8BDF - chains C and E of the 6 polymer chains in the assembly; structure by X-ray diffraction, 1.95 A resolution.

== Chain C ==
Protein: Tubulin alpha-1B chain
From: Bos taurus
UniProt: P81947 (TBA1B_BOVIN); residues 1-451 here = UniProt positions 1-451
Amino-acid sequence (451 residues; numbered 1 to 451; the number before each row is that of its first residue):
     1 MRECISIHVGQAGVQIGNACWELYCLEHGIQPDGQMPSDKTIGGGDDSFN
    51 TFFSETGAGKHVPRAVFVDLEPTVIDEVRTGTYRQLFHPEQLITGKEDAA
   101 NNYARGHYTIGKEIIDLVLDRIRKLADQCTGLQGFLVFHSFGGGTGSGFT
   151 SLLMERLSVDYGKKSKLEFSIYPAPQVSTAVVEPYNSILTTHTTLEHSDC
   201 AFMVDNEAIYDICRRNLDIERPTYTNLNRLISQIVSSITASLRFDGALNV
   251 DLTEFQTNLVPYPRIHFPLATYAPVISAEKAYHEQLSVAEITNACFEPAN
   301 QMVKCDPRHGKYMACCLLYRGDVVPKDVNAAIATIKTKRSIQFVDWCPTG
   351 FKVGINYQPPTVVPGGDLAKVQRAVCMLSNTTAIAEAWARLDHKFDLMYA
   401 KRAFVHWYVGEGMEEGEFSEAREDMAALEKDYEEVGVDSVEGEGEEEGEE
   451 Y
Disordered / not traced: 441-451
Small-molecule neighbours: GTP (guanosine-5'-triphosphate): G10, Q11, A12, Q15, I16, D69, D98, A99, A100, N101, S140, G142, G143, G144, T145, G146, I171, P173, V177, S178, T179, E183, N206, Y224, L227, N228, I231

== Chain E ==
Protein: Stathmin-4
From: Rattus norvegicus
UniProt: P63043 (STMN4_RAT); residues 5-145 here correspond to UniProt positions 49-189 (UniProt number = residue number + 44)
Amino-acid sequence (143 residues; each row starts with the number of its first residue):
     3 MADMEVIELNKCTSGQSFEVILKPPSFDGVPEFNASLPRRRDPSLEEIQK
    53 KLEAAEERRKYQEAELLKHLAEKREHEREVIQKAIEENNNFIKMAKEKLA
   103 QKMESNKENREAHLAAMLERLQEKDKHAEEVRKNKELKEEASR
Disordered / not traced: 3-5, 29-43, 142-145
Differences from the reference sequence: initiating methionine (3); expression tag (4)
Curated features (UniProtKB/Swiss-Prot):
  - modified residue: S46 (Phosphoserine)

== How chain C and chain E interact ==
Contacting residue pairs (31):
  H107(C) - K104(E)
  H107(C) - M105(E)
  Y108(C) - K104(E)
  Y108(C) - M105(E)  hydrophobic
  Y108(C) - N108(E)
  T109(C) - R112(E)
  K112(C) - M105(E)
  E155(C) - L101(E)
  E155(C) - K104(E)  salt bridge
  R156(C) - L101(E)
  S158(C) - F93(E)
  S158(C) - I94(E)
  V159(C) - I94(E)
  V159(C) - A97(E)  hydrophobic
  V159(C) - K98(E)
  G162(C) - I94(E)
  K163(C) - N90(E)  hydrogen bond (backbone-side chain)
  K163(C) - F93(E)
  T193(C) - K104(E)
  E196(C) - F93(E)
  H197(C) - F93(E)
  V409(C) - H115(E)  hydrogen bond (backbone-side chain)
  G410(C) - R112(E)
  E411(C) - N108(E)  hydrogen bond (backbone-side chain)
  E411(C) - R112(E)  salt bridge
  G412(C) - N108(E)
  G412(C) - N111(E)  hydrogen bond (backbone-side chain)
  G412(C) - R112(E)
  M413(C) - N108(E)
  E414(C) - S107(E)  hydrogen bond
  E414(C) - N111(E)  hydrogen bond
Other interface residues (no listed pair), chain C (20 interface residues in all): L152
Other interface residues (no listed pair), chain E (14 interface residues in all): K100

== Summary ==
Chain C and chain E form an interface of 20 and 14 residues respectively, with 6 hydrogen bonds and 2 salt
bridges. Among the polar pairs are E155(C)-K104(E), E411(C)-R112(E) and K163(C)-N90(E). Bound to chain C: GTP.
Chain C is Tubulin alpha-1B chain (Bos taurus) and chain E is Stathmin-4 (Rattus norvegicus); the structure,
Tubulin-taxane-2a complex, was determined by X-ray diffraction, deposited together with 8BDE and 8BDG.
